8U3K - chains A and E of the 6 polymer chains in the assembly; structure by electron microscopy, 2.50 A resolution.

[Chain A]
Protein: Helicase/UvrB N-terminal domain-containing protein
Source organism: Vibrio cholerae
UniProt: B9TSM3 (B9TSM3_VIBCL); residues -29 to 1190 here correspond to UniProt positions 1-1220 (UniProt number = residue number + 30)
Amino-acid sequence (1220 residues; numbered -29 to 1190; the number before each row is that of its first residue; numbers below 1 keep their minus sign (Met-29 is residue -29)):
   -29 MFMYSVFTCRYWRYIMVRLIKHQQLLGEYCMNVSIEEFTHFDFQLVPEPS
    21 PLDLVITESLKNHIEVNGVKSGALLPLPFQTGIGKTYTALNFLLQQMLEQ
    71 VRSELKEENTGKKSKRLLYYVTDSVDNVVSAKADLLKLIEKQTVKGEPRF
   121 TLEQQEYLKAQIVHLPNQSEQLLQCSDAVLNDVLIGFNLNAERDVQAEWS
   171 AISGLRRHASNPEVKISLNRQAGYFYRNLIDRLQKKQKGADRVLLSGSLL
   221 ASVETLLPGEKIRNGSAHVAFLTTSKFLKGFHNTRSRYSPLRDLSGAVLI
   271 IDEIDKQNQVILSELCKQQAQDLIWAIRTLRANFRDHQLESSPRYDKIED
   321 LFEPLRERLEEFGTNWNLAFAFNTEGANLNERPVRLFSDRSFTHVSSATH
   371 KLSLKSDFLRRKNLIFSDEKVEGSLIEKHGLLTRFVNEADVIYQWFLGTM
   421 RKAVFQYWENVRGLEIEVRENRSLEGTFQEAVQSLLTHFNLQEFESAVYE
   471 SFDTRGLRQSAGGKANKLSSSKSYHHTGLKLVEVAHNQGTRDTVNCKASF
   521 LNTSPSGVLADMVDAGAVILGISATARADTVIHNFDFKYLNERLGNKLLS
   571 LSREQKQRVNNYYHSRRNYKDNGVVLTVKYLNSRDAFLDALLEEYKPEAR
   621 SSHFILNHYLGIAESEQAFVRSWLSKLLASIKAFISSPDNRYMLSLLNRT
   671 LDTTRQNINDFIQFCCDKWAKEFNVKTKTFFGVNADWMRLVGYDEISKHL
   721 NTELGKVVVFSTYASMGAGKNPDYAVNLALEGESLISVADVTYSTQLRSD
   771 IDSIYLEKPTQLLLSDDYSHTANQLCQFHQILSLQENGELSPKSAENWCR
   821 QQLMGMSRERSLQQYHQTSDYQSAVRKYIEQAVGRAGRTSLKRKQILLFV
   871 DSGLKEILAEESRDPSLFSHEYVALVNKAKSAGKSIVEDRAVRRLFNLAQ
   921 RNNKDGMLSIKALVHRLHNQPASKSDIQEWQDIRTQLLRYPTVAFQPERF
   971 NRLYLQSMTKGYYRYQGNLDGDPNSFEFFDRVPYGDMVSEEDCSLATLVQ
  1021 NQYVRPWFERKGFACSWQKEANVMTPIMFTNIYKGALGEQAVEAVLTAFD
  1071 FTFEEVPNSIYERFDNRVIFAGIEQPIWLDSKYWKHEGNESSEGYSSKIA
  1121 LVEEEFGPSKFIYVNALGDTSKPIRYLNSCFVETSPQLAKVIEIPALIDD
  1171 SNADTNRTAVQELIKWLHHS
Unresolved in the structure: -29 to 1, 429-443, 475-485, 904-907, 1103-1111

[Chain E]
Protein: DdmE
Source organism: Vibrio cholerae
UniProt: A0A0H6MQD2 (A0A0H6MQD2_VIBCL); residue numbers follow UniProt; this construct covers 1-687
Amino-acid sequence (687 residues; each row starts with the number of its first residue):
     1 MVTPQLEPSSQGPLSTLIEQISIDTDWVDRSFAIYCVSYKGIDFSERPKR
    51 LVTLASETYKSGSVYCLVKGANKEACYWVLLPKDSKLDLKDTSLAIKPSS
   101 AAELPTWQLARLLIKAIPKVLSGTMPEIKRFESEGLYYLVKSKKLPKDHS
   151 GYELTTVEIDLAPCAALGFKQTLSMGTKTFSPLSWFTLENGEVQKKARFA
   201 TRYQLDDVGKLVSKSIKGDYIKKPLYSNAKNRIQAIDITKESYSGFQLSK
   251 VGILEQFMQDLKQAYGDSVSVKLQRIPGEKHRFVSDTIVKNHYVGLFDAL
   301 KEHRLVICDLTENQDTDAALTLLHGIEHLDINAEIAEVPIRGALNILIVG
   351 NKDTYKSDEEDPYQVYRKKYQDTVFQSCYPERLWNRQGQPNRHVVEVLLK
   401 ELLIKLEVHTRKHLIEYPSGPERCVYYMPQRPKDESSEVRDEPWPVYASK
   451 LVGDEWQYTQATQEELEDIELDLGNDKRHVFHGFERSPVIYWPETGDYAI
   501 FIDTGIQMLPEFEAVAERLRELKEGRSQDVPIALLAQFIEENPESKVINK
   551 LRAILSEWDDVAPLPFDEFSTIAYKSSDEKQFYDWLREQGFFLKTSIRGQ
   601 SEGFFNASLGFFYNREQGMYFAGGKGSPQSKIETFSHLYLIKHSFDALPE
   651 EVENLFDVYHLRHRLPTVTPYPFKHLREYVEMQRFRS
Unresolved in the structure: 1-10, 29, 433-439

[Chain A / chain E interface]
Contacting residue pairs (41):
  Glu351(A) - Asn313(E)
  Arg352(A) - Asp315(E)  salt bridge
  Thr369(A) - Asp315(E)
  Thr369(A) - Asp317(E)
  Val391(A) - Asp317(E)
  Glu392(A) - Asp317(E)  hydrogen bond (backbone-side chain)
  Gly393(A) - Leu320(E)
  Lys599(A) - Trp558(E)
  Asn602(A) - Glu568(E)  hydrogen bond
  Ser603(A) - Asp567(E)
  Arg604(A) - Trp558(E)
  Arg604(A) - Asp567(E)
  Arg604(A) - Glu568(E)  salt bridge
  Asp605(A) - Lys240(E)  salt bridge
  Asp605(A) - Asp567(E)  hydrogen bond (backbone-side chain)
  Ala606(A) - Arg526(E)
  Glu613(A) - Lys523(E)
  Glu618(A) - Val208(E)
  Arg620(A) - Gln247(E)  hydrogen bond (side chain-backbone)
  Arg620(A) - Ile253(E)
  Arg620(A) - Gln256(E)  hydrogen bond
  Ser621(A) - Ser244(E)  hydrogen bond (side chain-backbone)
  Ser621(A) - Gln247(E)
  Ser621(A) - Leu248(E)
  Ser622(A) - Ser244(E)  hydrogen bond
  His623(A) - Ser242(E)
  His623(A) - Ser244(E)
  His623(A) - Leu248(E)
  Phe624(A) - Leu139(E)  hydrophobic
  Phe624(A) - Val140(E)
  Phe624(A) - Gly209(E)
  Phe624(A) - Leu248(E)
  Asn627(A) - Lys141(E)
  Asn627(A) - Ser142(E)  hydrogen bond (side chain-backbone)
  His628(A) - Ser142(E)  hydrogen bond
  His628(A) - Leu205(E)
  Tyr629(A) - Val208(E)
  Arg830(A) - Gln387(E)
  Gln833(A) - Gln387(E)  hydrogen bond
  Lys875(A) - Glu557(E)  salt bridge
  Ala902(A) - Glu557(E)
Also at the interface, not in a pair above, chain A (30 interface residues in all): Glu389, Ala619, Glu634, Lys898
Also at the interface, not in a pair above, chain E (31 interface residues in all): Tyr152, Leu154, Asp207, Gly245, Gln314, Pro565

[In short]
Chain A and chain E form an interface of 30 and 31 residues respectively; the contacts include 10 hydrogen
bonds and 4 salt bridges. Polar pairs include Arg352(A)-Asp315(E), Arg604(A)-Glu568(E) and
Asp605(A)-Lys240(E).
Here chain A is Helicase/UvrB N-terminal domain-containing protein and chain E is DdmE, both from Vibrio
cholerae. Entry 8U3K (DdmDE handover complex) was determined by electron microscopy together with 8U0U, 8U0W,
8U0J and 9BQV from the same study.
